8BM0 - chains J and M of the 21 polymer chains in the assembly; structure by electron microscopy, 3.40 A resolution.

== Chain J (and M) ==
Molecule: Co-chaperonin GroES
Source organism: Escherichia coli
Notes: chain M of this document is another copy of the same molecule, construct and numbering; everything in this record applies to it too
Reference sequence: P0A6F9 (CH10_ECOLI); residues 2-97 here = UniProt positions 2-97
Chain sequence (98 residues; numbered 0 to 97; the number before each row is that of its first residue; numbering starts at 0):
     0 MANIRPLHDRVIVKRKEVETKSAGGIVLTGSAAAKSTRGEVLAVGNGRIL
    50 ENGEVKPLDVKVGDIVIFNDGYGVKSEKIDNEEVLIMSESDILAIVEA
Not modelled in the structure: 0-1
Differences from the reference sequence: initiating methionine (0); expression tag (1)
UniProt features mapped onto this chain:
  - modified residue: K34 (N6-succinyllysine)

== Chain J / chain M interface ==
Residue-residue contacts (37; chain J residue first):
  N2(J) with V95(M); E96(M), hydrogen bond (backbone-backbone)
  I3(J) with I66(M), hydrophobic; A93(M), hydrophobic; V95(M), hydrophobic; E96(M)
  R4(J) with A93(M); I94(M); E96(M), hydrogen bond (backbone-side chain)
  P5(J) with A93(M), hydrophobic
  L6(J) with D58(M); I91(M), hydrophobic; L92(M)
  H7(J) with D58(M), salt bridge; E88(M), salt bridge
  R9(J) with S89(M), hydrogen bond (side chain-backbone); I91(M), hydrogen bond (side chain-backbone); L92(M), hydrogen bond (side chain-backbone)
  N45(J) with D58(M), hydrogen bond
  I48(J) with R47(M); K55(M)
  L49(J) with L49(M)
  E50(J) with L49(M); E50(M)
  G52(J) with L49(M); K55(M), hydrogen bond (backbone-side chain)
  V54(J) with K55(M)
  K74(J) with N68(M), hydrogen bond; L92(M)
  E76(J) with T36(M), hydrogen bond; R37(M), salt bridge; I66(M)
  K77(J) with E18(M), salt bridge; R37(M), hydrogen bond (backbone-side chain)
  I78(J) with R37(M)
  N80(J) with A22(M)
  I85(J) with L92(M), hydrophobic
Also at the interface, not in a pair above, chain J (21 interface residues in all): N51, E53
Also at the interface, not in a pair above, chain M (23 interface residues in all): N51, V59, K60, A97

== Overview ==
The interface between chain J and chain M involves 21 residues on one side and 23 on the other; the contacts
include 10 hydrogen bonds and 4 salt bridges. Polar contacts include H7(J)-D58(M), H7(J)-E88(M) and
E76(J)-R37(M).
Chain J and chain M are both Co-chaperonin GroES (Escherichia coli); the structure, Structure of
GroEL:GroES-ATP complex plunge frozen 200 ms after reaction initiation, was determined by electron microscopy
(same publication as 8BKZ, 8BM1, 8BMO and 8BMT).
